7ND2 - chains A and D of the 8 polymer chains in the assembly; structure by electron microscopy, 4.00 A resolution.

# Chain A
Protein: Protein phosphatase 1 regulatory subunit 21
Organism: Homo sapiens
UniProt: Q6ZMI0 (PPR21_HUMAN); numbering as in UniProt (aligned over 1-780)
Sequence (784 residues; row label = number of the first residue in the row; numbers below 1 keep their minus sign (Met-3 is residue -3)):
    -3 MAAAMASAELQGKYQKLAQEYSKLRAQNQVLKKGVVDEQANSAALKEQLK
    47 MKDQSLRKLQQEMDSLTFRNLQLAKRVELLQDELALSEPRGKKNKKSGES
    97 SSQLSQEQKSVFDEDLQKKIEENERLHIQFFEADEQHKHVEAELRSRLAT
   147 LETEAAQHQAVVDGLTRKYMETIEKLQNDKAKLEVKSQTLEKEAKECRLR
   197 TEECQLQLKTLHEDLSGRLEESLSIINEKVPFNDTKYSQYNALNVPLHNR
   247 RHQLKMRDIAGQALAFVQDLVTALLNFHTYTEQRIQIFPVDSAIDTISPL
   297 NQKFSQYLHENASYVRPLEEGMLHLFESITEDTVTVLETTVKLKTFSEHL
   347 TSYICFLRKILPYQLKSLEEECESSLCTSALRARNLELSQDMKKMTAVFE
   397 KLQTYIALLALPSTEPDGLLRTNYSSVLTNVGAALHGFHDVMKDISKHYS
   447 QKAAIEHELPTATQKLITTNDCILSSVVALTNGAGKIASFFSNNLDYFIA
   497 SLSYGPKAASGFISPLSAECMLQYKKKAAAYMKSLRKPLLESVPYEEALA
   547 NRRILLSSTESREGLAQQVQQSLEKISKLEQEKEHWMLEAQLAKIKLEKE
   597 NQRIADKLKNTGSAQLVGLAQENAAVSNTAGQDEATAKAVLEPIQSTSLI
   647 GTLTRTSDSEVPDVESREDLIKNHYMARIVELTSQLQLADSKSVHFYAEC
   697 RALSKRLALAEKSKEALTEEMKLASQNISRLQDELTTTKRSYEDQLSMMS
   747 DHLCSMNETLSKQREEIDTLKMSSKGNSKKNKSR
Disordered / not traced: -3 to 217, 287-291, 553-780
Construct notes: initiating methionine (-3); expression tag (-2 to 0)
Swiss-Prot annotation at these positions:
  - modified residue: Thr652 (Phosphothreonine)
From the paper describing this entry:
  - self-association interface (contacts with another copy of this molecule); pairs are residue here / residue on that copy: Lys225-Asp230

# Chain D
Protein: Quinone oxidoreductase-like protein 1
Organism: Homo sapiens
Notes: EC 1.-.-.-
UniProt: O95825 (QORL1_HUMAN); residues 2-349 here = UniProt positions 2-349
Sequence (356 residues; row label = number of the first residue in the row; numbers below 1 keep their minus sign (Met-6 is residue -6)):
    -6 MSHHHHHHKGLYFQQSSTDEEITFVFQEKEDLPVTEDNFVKLQVKACALS
    44 QINTKLLAEMKMKKDLFPVGREIAGIVLDVGSKVSFFQPDDEVVGILPLD
    94 SEDPGLCEVVRVHEHYLVHKPEKVTWTEAAGSIRDGVRAYTALHYLSHLS
   144 PGKSVLIMDGASAFGTIAIQLAHHRGAKVISTACSLEDKQCLERFRPPIA
   194 RVIDVSNGKVHVAESCLEETGGLGVDIVLDAGVRLYSKDDEPAVKLQLLP
   244 HKHDIITLLGVGGHWVTTEENLQLDPPDSHCLFLKGATLAFLNDEVWNLS
   294 NVQQGKYLCILKDVMEKLSTGVFRPQLDEPIPLYEAKVSMEAVQKNQGRK
   344 KQVVQF
Disordered / not traced: -6 to -3
Construct notes: initiating methionine (-6); expression tag (-5 to 1)

# Interface between chain A and chain D
Contacting residue pairs (36; chain A residue first):
  Glu224(A) - Ser143(D)
  Pro227(A) - His137(D)
  Pro227(A) - Arg168(D)
  Phe228(A) - Tyr133(D)
  Phe228(A) - His137(D)  hydrogen bond (backbone-side chain)
  Phe228(A) - Tyr138(D)
  Phe228(A) - Cys302(D)  hydrophobic
  Phe228(A) - Ile303(D)  hydrophobic
  Phe228(A) - Asp306(D)
  Asn229(A) - Cys302(D)
  Asp230(A) - Lys299(D)  salt bridge
  Asp230(A) - Cys302(D)
  Lys232(A) - Asp306(D)
  Tyr233(A) - Lys305(D)
  Tyr236(A) - Gly298(D)
  Tyr236(A) - Leu301(D)  hydrophobic
  Tyr236(A) - Lys305(D)
  Leu239(A) - His108(D)
  Leu239(A) - Gln297(D)
  Asn240(A) - Gly298(D)
  Asn240(A) - Lys299(D)
  Val241(A) - Val295(D)  hydrogen bond (backbone-backbone)
  Leu512(A) - Lys76(D)
  Cys516(A) - Asn31(D)  hydrogen bond
  Cys516(A) - His108(D)
  Tyr520(A) - His106(D)
  Tyr520(A) - His108(D)  hydrogen bond
  Tyr520(A) - Asn294(D)
  Tyr520(A) - Gln297(D)  hydrogen bond
  Lys523(A) - Asn291(D)  hydrogen bond (side chain-backbone)
  Lys523(A) - Leu292(D)  hydrogen bond (side chain-backbone)
  Lys523(A) - Ser293(D)
  Lys523(A) - Asn294(D)
  Ala524(A) - Ser293(D)
  Tyr527(A) - Leu292(D)
  Tyr527(A) - Ser293(D)
Other interface residues (no listed pair), chain A (20 interface residues in all): Gln235, Gln519, Glu542
Other interface residues (no listed pair), chain D (26 interface residues in all): Phe79, Asp93, Pro269, Gln296
From the paper, about this interface:
  - residue pairs: Lys232(A)-Asp306(D)

# In short
Chain A and chain D form an interface of 20 and 26 residues respectively; the contacts include 7 hydrogen
bonds and 1 salt bridge. Among the polar pairs are Asp230(A)-Lys299(D), Phe228(A)-His137(D) and
Cys516(A)-Asn31(D). The authors report a contact between Lys232(A) and Asp306(D). The paper reports a
self-association interface involving Lys225(A).
Here chain A is Protein phosphatase 1 regulatory subunit 21 and chain D is Quinone oxidoreductase-like protein
1, both from Homo sapiens. Entry 7ND2 (Cryo-EM structure of the human FERRY complex) was determined by
electron microscopy together with 8A3O and 8A3P from the same study.
